Entry 4JNE (X-ray diffraction, 1.96 A resolution); this record covers chains A and B.

# Chain A (and B)
Molecule: Hsp70 CHAPERONE DnaK
Source organism: Escherichia coli
Notes: chain B of this document is another copy of the same molecule, construct and numbering; everything in this record applies to it too
UniProtKB: P0A6Y8 (DNAK_ECOLI); aligned to UniProt positions 2-610 over residues 2-610
Chain sequence (608 residues; row label = number of the first residue in the row; note: 4 numbers in that range are skipped by the numbering (no residue carries them; nothing is unmodelled there)):
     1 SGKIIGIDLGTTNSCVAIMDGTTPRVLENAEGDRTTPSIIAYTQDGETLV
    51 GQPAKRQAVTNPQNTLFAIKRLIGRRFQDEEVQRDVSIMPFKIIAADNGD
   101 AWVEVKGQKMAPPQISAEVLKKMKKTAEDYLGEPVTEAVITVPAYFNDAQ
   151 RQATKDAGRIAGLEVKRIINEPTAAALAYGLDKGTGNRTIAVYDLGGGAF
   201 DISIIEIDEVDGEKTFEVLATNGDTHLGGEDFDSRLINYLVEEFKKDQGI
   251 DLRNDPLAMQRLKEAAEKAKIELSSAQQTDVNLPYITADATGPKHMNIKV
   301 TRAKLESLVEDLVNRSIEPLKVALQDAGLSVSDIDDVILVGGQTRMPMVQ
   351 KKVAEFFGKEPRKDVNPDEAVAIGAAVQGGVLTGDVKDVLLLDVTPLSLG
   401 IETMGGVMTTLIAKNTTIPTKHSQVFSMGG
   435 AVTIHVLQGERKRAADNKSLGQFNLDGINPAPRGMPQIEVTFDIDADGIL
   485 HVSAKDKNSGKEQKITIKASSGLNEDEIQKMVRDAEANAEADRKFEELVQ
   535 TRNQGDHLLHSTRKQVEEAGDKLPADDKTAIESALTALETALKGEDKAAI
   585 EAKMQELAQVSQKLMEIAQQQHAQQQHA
Disordered / not traced: 605-612
Sequence notes: expression tag (1, 611-612); conflict Ala199 (Thr in P0A6Y8); engineered mutation Met428 (Asn432 in P0A6Y8), Gly429 (Gln433 in P0A6Y8), Gly430 (Ser434 in P0A6Y8)
UniProt features mapped onto this chain:
  - modified residue: Lys70 (N6-succinyllysine), Lys109 (N6-acetyllysine), Lys245 (N6-acetyllysine), Lys246 (N6-succinyllysine), Lys304 (N6-acetyllysine), Lys359 (N6-succinyllysine), Lys421 (N6-acetyllysine), Lys502 (N6-succinyllysine), Lys528 (N6-succinyllysine), Lys556 (N6-acetyllysine), Lys587 (N6-succinyllysine)
Ligand contacts: ATP (adenosine-5'-triphosphate): Gly10, Thr11, Thr12, Asn13, Lys70, Glu171, Asp194, Gly196, Gly197, Gly198, Ala199, Gly229, Glu230, Glu267, Lys270, Ile271, Ser274, Gly341, Gly342, Gln343, Arg345, Met346, Pro367
What the authors report for this chain:
  - contacts within the chain: Trp102-Leu507, Ile160-Ile512 (hydrophobic contact), Ile160-Met515 (hydrophobic contact), Ile160-Ala519 (hydrophobic contact), Asp326-Lys414 (hydrogen bond), Thr221-Asn415 (hydrogen bond), Asp148-Gln442 (hydrogen bond), Arg151-Asp481, Lys155-Asp481, Trp102-Met515
  - conformationally variable residues (loop rearrangement): Gly461, Arg467, Gly468
  - mutagenesis - D100L, G461P, G468P: decreased growth
  - mutagenesis - G461P/G468P: abolished growth
  - mutagenesis - I418D: decreased binding to peptide substrate

# How chain A and chain B interact
Residue-residue contacts (55):
  Arg25(A) - Asp364(B)  hydrogen bond (side chain-backbone)
  Glu28(A) - Arg345(B)  salt bridge
  Ala30(A) - Ser275(B)
  Glu31(A) - Ser275(B)
  Gly32(A) - Arg345(B)
  Arg34(A) - Asn366(B)
  Arg56(A) - Glu272(B)  salt bridge
  Asp129(A) - Lys363(B)  hydrogen bond (backbone-side chain)
  Tyr130(A) - Lys363(B)  hydrogen bond (backbone-side chain)
  Tyr130(A) - Asp364(B)
  Lys268(A) - Arg56(B)
  Glu272(A) - Arg56(B)  salt bridge
  Ser275(A) - Ala30(B)
  Ser275(A) - Glu31(B)
  Gln277(A) - Val533(B)
  Gln277(A) - Asn537(B)  hydrogen bond (backbone-side chain)
  Gln278(A) - Val533(B)
  Gln278(A) - Arg536(B)  hydrogen bond
  Lys299(A) - Arg536(B)
  Lys299(A) - Leu576(B)  hydrogen bond (side chain-backbone)
  Lys299(A) - Lys577(B)  hydrogen bond (side chain-backbone)
  Lys299(A) - Gly578(B)  hydrogen bond (side chain-backbone)
  Lys299(A) - Glu579(B)  salt bridge
  Thr301(A) - Arg536(B)
  Thr301(A) - Asn537(B)
  Thr301(A) - Asp540(B)  hydrogen bond
  Arg302(A) - Asn537(B)  hydrogen bond (backbone-side chain)
  Ala303(A) - Asn537(B)  hydrogen bond (backbone-side chain)
  Ala303(A) - His541(B)
  Lys304(A) - Asp540(B)
  Ser307(A) - His544(B)
  Arg345(A) - Glu28(B)  salt bridge
  Arg345(A) - Gly32(B)
  Lys363(A) - Asp129(B)  hydrogen bond (side chain-backbone)
  Lys363(A) - Tyr130(B)  hydrogen bond (side chain-backbone)
  Asp364(A) - Arg25(B)  hydrogen bond (backbone-side chain)
  Asp364(A) - Tyr130(B)
  Asn366(A) - Arg34(B)
  Val533(A) - Gln277(B)
  Val533(A) - Gln278(B)
  Arg536(A) - Gln278(B)
  Arg536(A) - Lys299(B)
  Arg536(A) - Thr301(B)
  Asn537(A) - Gln277(B)  hydrogen bond (side chain-backbone)
  Asn537(A) - Thr301(B)
  Asn537(A) - Arg302(B)  hydrogen bond (side chain-backbone)
  Asn537(A) - Ala303(B)  hydrogen bond (side chain-backbone)
  Asp540(A) - Thr301(B)  hydrogen bond
  Asp540(A) - Lys304(B)
  His541(A) - Ala303(B)
  His544(A) - Ser307(B)
  Leu576(A) - Lys299(B)  hydrogen bond (backbone-side chain)
  Lys577(A) - Lys299(B)  hydrogen bond (backbone-side chain)
  Gly578(A) - Lys299(B)  hydrogen bond (backbone-side chain)
  Glu579(A) - Lys299(B)  salt bridge
Other interface residues (no listed pair), chain A (39 interface residues in all): Asp20, Val365, Pro367, Asp368, Arg547
Other interface residues (no listed pair), chain B (39 interface residues in all): Asp20, Asp247, Lys268, Pro367, Asp368, Arg547

# In short
Chain A and chain B each contribute 39 residues to their interface; the contacts include 21 hydrogen bonds and
6 salt bridges. Among the polar pairs are Glu28(A)-Arg345(B), Arg56(A)-Glu272(B) and Lys299(A)-Glu579(B). From
the paper: D100L, G461P and G468P of chain A reduce growth; conformational variability at Gly461(A), Arg467(A)
and Gly468(A); 5 substitutions were tested in all.
Both chains are Hsp70 CHAPERONE DnaK (Escherichia coli). Entry 4JNE (Allosteric opening of the
polypeptide-binding site when an Hsp70 binds ATP) was determined by X-ray diffraction (same publication as
4JN4 and 4JNF).
